Entry 1OAG (X-ray diffraction, 1.75 A resolution); this record covers chain A.

== Chain A ==
Protein: Ascorbate peroxidase
Organism: Glycine max
Notes: EC 1.11.1.11
UniProtKB: Q43758 (Q43758); residues 1-250 here = UniProt positions 1-250
Amino-acid sequence (261 residues; numbered -11 to 250; 1 number in that range is skipped by the numbering (no residue carries it; nothing is unmodelled there); the number before each row is that of its first residue; numbers below 1 keep their minus sign (Met-11 is residue -11)):
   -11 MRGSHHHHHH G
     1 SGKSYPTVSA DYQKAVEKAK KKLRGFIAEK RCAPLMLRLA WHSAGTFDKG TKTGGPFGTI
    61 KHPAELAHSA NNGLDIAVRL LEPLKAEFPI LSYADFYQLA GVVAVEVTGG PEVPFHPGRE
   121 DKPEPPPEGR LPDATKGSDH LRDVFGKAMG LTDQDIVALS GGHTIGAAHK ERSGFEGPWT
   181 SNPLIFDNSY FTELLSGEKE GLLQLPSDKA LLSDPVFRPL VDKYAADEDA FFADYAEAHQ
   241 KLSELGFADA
Unresolved in the structure: -11 to -1, 1
Sequence notes: expression tag (1)
Bound ions: heme Fe near His163 (its only coordinating residue here)
Residues lining bound ligands: heme (HEM): Pro34, Leu35, Leu37, Arg38, Trp41, Pro132, Asp133, Ala134, Leu141, Phe145, Leu159, Ser160, Gly162, His163, Ile165, Gly166, Ala167, Ala168, His169, Arg172, Ser173, Phe175, Trp179, Leu205, Ser207, Tyr235

== Summary ==
Bound to chain A: heme.
Chain A is Ascorbate peroxidase (Glycine max); the structure, Ascorbate peroxidase from soybean cytosol, was
determined by X-ray diffraction, deposited together with 1OAF.
